Entry 7Y72 (electron microscopy, 4.03 A resolution (low resolution: residue-level contacts below are approximate; hydrogen-bond / salt-bridge calls are withheld)); this record covers chains P and O of the 4 polymer chains in the assembly.

[Chain P]
Name: Fab E7 light chain
Organism: Homo sapiens
Notes: antibody fragment or engineered binder
Chain sequence (219 residues; numbered 1 to 219; the number before each row is that of its first residue):
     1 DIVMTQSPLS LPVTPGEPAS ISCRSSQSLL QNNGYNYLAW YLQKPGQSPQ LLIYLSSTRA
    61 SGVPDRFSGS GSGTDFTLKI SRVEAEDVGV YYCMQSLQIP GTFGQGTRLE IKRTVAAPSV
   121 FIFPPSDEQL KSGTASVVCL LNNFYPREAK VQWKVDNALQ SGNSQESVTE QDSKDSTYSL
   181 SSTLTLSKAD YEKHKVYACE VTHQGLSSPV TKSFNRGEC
Cystine bridges: C23-C93, C139-C199

[Chain O]
Name: Fab E7 heavy chain
Organism: Homo sapiens
Notes: antibody fragment or engineered binder
Chain sequence (221 residues; row label = number of the first residue in the row):
     1 QVQLQESGPG LVKPSETLSL TCTVSGGFIG PHYWSWVRQP PGKGLEWIGY IYISGSTNYN
    61 PSLKSRLTIS VDMSKSQFSL TLSSATAADT AVYYCARGGG YLETGPFEYW GQGTLVTVSS
   121 ASTKGPSVFP LAPSSKSTSG GTAALGCLVK DYFPEPVTVS WNSGALTSGV HTFPAVLQSS
   181 GLYSLSSVVT VPSSSLGTQT YICNVNHKPS NTKVDKRVEP K
Cystine bridges: C22-C95, C147-C203

[Chain P / chain O interface]
Contacting residue pairs (44; chain P residue first):
  Y37(P) with E103(O); T104(O)
  Y41(P) with G105(O); F107(O)
  S48(P) with G111(O)
  P49(P) with W110(O)
  L51(P) with F107(O)
  L55(P) with T104(O)
  M94(P) with G105(O); F107(O)
  S96(P) with L102(O); E103(O); T104(O)
  L97(P) with L102(O)
  Q98(P) with L102(O)
  I99(P) with W47(O); L102(O)
  P100(P) with W47(O); N60(O)
  G101(P) with W47(O)
  F103(P) with L45(O)
  F121(P) with K136(O); S137(O); T138(O); S139(O); T142(O)
  I122(P) with K136(O)
  F123(P) with A144(O); V188(O)
  P124(P) with S134(O)
  S126(P) with F129(O)
  E128(P) with F129(O)
  Q129(P) with F129(O)
  L140(P) with A144(O); V188(O)
  N142(P) with T190(O)
  S167(P) with F173(O)
  V168(P) with P174(O)
  T169(P) with F173(O)
  S179(P) with F173(O)
  K212(P) with S139(O)
  S213(P) with K136(O)
  F214(P) with K136(O)
  C219(P) with K221(O)
Interface residues without a listed pair, chain P (38 interface residues in all): Q43, Y54, V120, P125, Q165, L180, S181
Interface residues without a listed pair, chain O (33 interface residues in all): Q39, Y59, P61, G100, V128, P130, L131, A132, H171, V176

[Summary]
38 residues of chain P face 33 of chain O across their interface.
Here chain P is Fab E7 light chain and chain O is Fab E7 heavy chain, both from Homo sapiens. Entry 7Y72
(SARS-CoV-2 spike glycoprotein trimer complexed with Fab fragment of anti-RBD antibody E7 (focused refinement
on Fab-RBD ...) was determined by electron microscopy together with 7Y71 from the same study.
